Entry 9ARY (electron microscopy, 3.27 A resolution); this record covers chains C and E of the 5 polymer chains in the assembly.

# Chain C
Name: Guanine nucleotide-binding protein G(I)/G(S)/G(T) subunit beta-1
Source organism: Homo sapiens
UniProtKB: P62873 (GBB1_HUMAN); numbering as in UniProt (aligned over 2-340)
Chain sequence (358 residues; row label = number of the first residue in the row; numbers below 1 keep their minus sign (Met-17 is residue -17)):
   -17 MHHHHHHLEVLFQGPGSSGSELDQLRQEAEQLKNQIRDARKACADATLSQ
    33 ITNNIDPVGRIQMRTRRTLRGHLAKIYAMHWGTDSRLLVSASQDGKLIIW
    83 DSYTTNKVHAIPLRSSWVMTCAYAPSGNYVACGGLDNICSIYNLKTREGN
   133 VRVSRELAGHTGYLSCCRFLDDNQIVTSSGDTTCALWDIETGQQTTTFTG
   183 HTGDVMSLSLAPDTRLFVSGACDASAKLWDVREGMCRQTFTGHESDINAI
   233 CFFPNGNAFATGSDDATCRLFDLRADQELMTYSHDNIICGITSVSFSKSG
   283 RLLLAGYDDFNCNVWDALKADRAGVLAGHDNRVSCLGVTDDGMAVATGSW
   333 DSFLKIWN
Disordered / not traced: -17 to 2
Sequence notes: expression tag (-17 to 1)
Curated features (UniProtKB/Swiss-Prot):
  - modified residue: Ser2 (N-acetylserine), His266 (Phosphohistidine)
  - natural variant: Leu30 (L30F: In MRD42; uncertain significance), Arg52 (R52G: In MRD42), Gly64 (G64V: In MRD42), Asp76 (D76E: In MRD42; D76G: In MRD42), Gly77 (G77S: In MRD42), Lys78 (K78R: In MRD42), Ile80 (I80N: In MRD42; I80T: In MRD42), His91 (H91R: In MRD42; uncertain significance), Ala92 (A92T: In MRD42), Pro94 (P94S: In MRD42), Leu95 (L95P: In MRD42), Arg96 (R96L: In MRD42), 5 further natural variant entries in UniProt

# Chain E
Name: single chain Fab (svFv16)
Source organism: Homo sapiens
Notes: antibody fragment or engineered binder
Chain sequence (267 residues; row label = number of the first residue in the row; note: 5 numbers in that range are skipped by the numbering (no residue carries them; nothing is unmodelled there); a row labelled like 119A-119Q holds insertion residues (119A, then the next letters in order)):
     1 DVQLVESGGGLVQPGGSRKLSCSASGFAFSSFGMHWVRQAPEKGLEWVAY
    51 ISSGSGTIYYADTVKGRFTISRDDPKNTLFLQMTSLRSEDTAMYYCVRSI
   101 YYYGSSPFDFWGQGTTLTV
119A-119Q SSGGGGSGGGGSGGGGS
   125 DIVMTQATSSVPVTPGESVSISCRSSKSLLHSNGNTYLYWFLQRPGQSPQ
   175 LLIYRMSNLASGVPDRFSGSGSGTAFTLTISRLEAEDVGVYYCMQHLEYP
   225 LTFGAGTKLELKAAALEVLFQGPHHHHHHHH
Disordered / not traced: 1, 36, 119A-119Q, 236-255
Disulfides: Cys22-Cys96, Cys147-Cys217

# Interface between chain C and chain E
Residue-residue contacts (11; chain C residue first):
  Asp66(C) - Tyr103(E)
  Arg68(C) - Tyr103(E)
  Leu69(C) - Tyr103(E)  hydrophobic
  Val90(C) - Tyr102(E)  hydrophobic
  Arg129(C) - Arg98(E)
  Arg129(C) - Phe110(E)
  Glu130(C) - Gly26(E)
  Glu130(C) - Phe27(E)
  Glu130(C) - Ala28(E)
  Glu130(C) - Phe32(E)
  Gly131(C) - Phe32(E)
Interface residues without a listed pair, chain C (9 interface residues in all): Asp83, His91
Interface residues without a listed pair, chain E (11 interface residues in all): Val2, Ile100, Asp109

# Summary
9 residues of chain C face 11 of chain E across their interface.
Chain C is Guanine nucleotide-binding protein G(I)/G(S)/G(T) subunit beta-1 and chain E is single chain Fab
(svFv16), both from Homo sapiens; the structure, Global reconstruction 5-HT2AR bound to 5-HT in complex with a
mini-Gq protein and scFv16 obtained by ..., was determined by electron microscopy, deposited together with
9AS0, 9AS2, 9AS4, 9AS6, 9AS8 and 9ASA.
